Entry 1J34 (X-ray diffraction, 1.55 A resolution); this record covers chains A and B of the 3 polymer chains in the assembly.

== Chain A ==
Name: coagulation factor IX-binding protein A chain
From: Trimeresurus flavoviridis
UniProtKB: P23806 (IXA_TRIFL); residue numbers follow UniProt; this construct covers 1-129
Amino-acid sequence (129 residues; numbered 1 to 129; the number before each row is that of its first residue):
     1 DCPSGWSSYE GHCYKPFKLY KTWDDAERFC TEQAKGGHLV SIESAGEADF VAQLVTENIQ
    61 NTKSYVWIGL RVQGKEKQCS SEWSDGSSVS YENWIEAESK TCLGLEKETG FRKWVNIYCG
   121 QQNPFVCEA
Disulfide bonds: Cys2-Cys13, Cys30-Cys127, Cys102-Cys119
Metal / ion sites: Ca2+: Ser41, Glu43, Glu47, Glu128; Mg2+: Glu98 (shared with 2 residues of chain C)
Swiss-Prot annotation at these positions:
  - binding site (Ca(2+)): Ser64

== Chain B ==
Name: coagulation factor IX-binding protein B chain
From: Trimeresurus flavoviridis
UniProtKB: P23807 (IXB_TRIFL); residues 201-323 here correspond to UniProt positions 24-146 (UniProt number = residue number - 177)
Amino-acid sequence (123 residues; numbered 201 to 323; the number before each row is that of its first residue):
   201 DCPSDWSSYE GHCYKPFSEP KNWADAENFC TQQHAGGHLV SFQSSEEADF VVKLAFQTFG
   261 HSIFWMGLSN VWNQCNWQWS NAAMLRYKAW AEESYCVYFK STNNKWRSRA CRMMAQFVCE
   321 FQA
Disulfide bonds: Cys202-Cys213, Cys230-Cys319, Cys296-Cys311
Metal / ion sites: Ca2+: Ser241, Gln243, Glu247, Glu320
Swiss-Prot annotation at these positions:
  - binding site (Ca(2+)): Ser241, Gln243, Glu247, Glu320

== Chain A / chain B interface ==
Disulfides between the chains: Cys79(A)-Cys275(B)
Pairs across the interface (93):
  Glu27(A) - Ser280(B)  hydrogen bond
  His38(A) - Ser280(B)
  His38(A) - Asn281(B)
  Leu39(A) - Ser280(B)
  Val40(A) - Trp279(B)
  Ser41(A) - Trp279(B)
  Ser41(A) - Asn281(B)  hydrogen bond
  Ile42(A) - Trp279(B)
  Ile42(A) - Tyr287(B)
  Glu43(A) - Ala283(B)
  Glu43(A) - Tyr287(B)
  Ser44(A) - Tyr287(B)
  Ala45(A) - Tyr287(B)
  Gly69(A) - Gln278(B)
  Gly69(A) - Trp279(B)
  Gly69(A) - Ser280(B)  hydrogen bond (backbone-backbone)
  Leu70(A) - Trp277(B)
  Leu70(A) - Gln278(B)
  Leu70(A) - Trp279(B)
  Leu70(A) - Leu285(B)  hydrophobic
  Arg71(A) - Asn276(B)
  Arg71(A) - Trp277(B)
  Arg71(A) - Gln278(B)  hydrogen bond (backbone-backbone)
  Val72(A) - Cys275(B)  hydrophobic
  Val72(A) - Asn276(B)
  Val72(A) - Trp277(B)
  Gln73(A) - Asn276(B)  hydrogen bond (backbone-backbone)
  Gln73(A) - Gln278(B)
  Lys77(A) - Trp272(B)  hydrogen bond (backbone-side chain)
  Gln78(A) - Val271(B)
  Gln78(A) - Trp272(B)
  Cys79(A) - Val271(B)  hydrogen bond (backbone-backbone)
  Cys79(A) - Gln274(B)
  Cys79(A) - Cys275(B)  disulfide
  Ser80(A) - Ser269(B)
  Ser80(A) - Val271(B)
  Ser80(A) - Gln274(B)
  Glu82(A) - Leu268(B)
  Trp83(A) - Val240(B)
  Trp83(A) - Ser241(B)
  Trp83(A) - Phe242(B)
  Trp83(A) - Gln243(B)
  Trp83(A) - Met266(B)  hydrophobic
  Trp83(A) - Gly267(B)
  Trp83(A) - Leu268(B)  hydrophobic
  Trp83(A) - Trp306(B)  hydrophobic
  Ser84(A) - Glu227(B)  hydrogen bond
  Ser84(A) - His238(B)
  Ser84(A) - Leu239(B)
  Ser84(A) - Gly267(B)  hydrogen bond (backbone-backbone)
  Asp85(A) - His238(B)
  Asp85(A) - Ser241(B)  hydrogen bond
  Ser87(A) - Gln243(B)  hydrogen bond
  Val89(A) - Leu268(B)  hydrophobic
  Tyr91(A) - Phe242(B)
  Tyr91(A) - Gln243(B)
  Tyr91(A) - Ser244(B)
  Tyr91(A) - Ser245(B)
  Tyr91(A) - Trp306(B)
  Glu92(A) - Trp306(B)
  Asn93(A) - Asn304(B)  hydrogen bond
  Asn93(A) - Lys305(B)  hydrogen bond
  Asn93(A) - Trp306(B)  hydrogen bond (backbone-backbone)
  Trp94(A) - Val297(B)  hydrophobic
  Trp94(A) - Trp306(B)
  Ile95(A) - Lys305(B)
  Ile95(A) - Trp306(B)  hydrogen bond (backbone-backbone)
  Ile95(A) - Arg307(B)
  Glu98(A) - Trp272(B)
  Glu98(A) - Trp306(B)
  Glu98(A) - Arg307(B)
  Glu98(A) - Ser308(B)  hydrogen bond (backbone-side chain)
  Ser99(A) - Trp272(B)
  Lys100(A) - Trp272(B)
  Lys100(A) - Trp277(B)
  Lys100(A) - Ser308(B)  hydrogen bond
  Thr101(A) - Trp277(B)
  Leu103(A) - Trp277(B)  hydrophobic
  Leu103(A) - Trp290(B)  hydrophobic
  Arg112(A) - Ala289(B)
  Lys113(A) - Ala289(B)
  Lys113(A) - Ala291(B)
  Trp114(A) - Trp279(B)  hydrophobic
  Trp114(A) - Tyr287(B)
  Trp114(A) - Lys288(B)
  Trp114(A) - Ala289(B)  hydrogen bond (backbone-backbone)
  Trp114(A) - Trp290(B)
  Trp114(A) - Ala291(B)  hydrogen bond (backbone-backbone)
  Val115(A) - Ala291(B)  hydrophobic
  Asn116(A) - Trp272(B)
  Asn116(A) - Trp277(B)
  Asn116(A) - Trp290(B)
  Asn116(A) - Tyr295(B)
Other interface residues (no listed pair), chain A (43 interface residues in all): Trp23, Ala48, Ile68, Cys102
Other interface residues (no listed pair), chain B (40 interface residues in all): Trp223, Ala248, Asn270

== Summary ==
Chain A and chain B form an interface of 43 and 40 residues respectively, with 1 disulfide bond and 19
hydrogen bonds. Polar contacts include Glu27(A)-Ser280(B), Ser41(A)-Asn281(B) and Lys77(A)-Trp272(B). UniProt
lists Ca2+-binding residue Ser64(A) on chain A; 4 Ca2+-binding residues on chain B.
Chain A is coagulation factor IX-binding protein A chain and chain B is coagulation factor IX-binding protein
B chain, both from Trimeresurus flavoviridis; the structure, Crystal Structure of Mg(II)-and Ca(II)-bound Gla
Domain of Factor IX Complexed with Binding Protein, was determined by X-ray diffraction (same publication as
1J35).
